6YVD - chains C and D of the 4 polymer chains in the assembly; structure by electron microscopy, 7.60 A resolution (low resolution: residue-level contacts below are approximate; hydrogen-bond / salt-bridge calls are withheld).

# Chain C
Molecule: Structural maintenance of chromosomes protein 2
Organism: Saccharomyces cerevisiae (strain ATCC 204508 / S288c)
Reference sequence: P38989 (SMC2_YEAST); residues 1-1170 here = UniProt positions 1-1170
Sequence (1170 residues; each row starts with the number of its first residue):
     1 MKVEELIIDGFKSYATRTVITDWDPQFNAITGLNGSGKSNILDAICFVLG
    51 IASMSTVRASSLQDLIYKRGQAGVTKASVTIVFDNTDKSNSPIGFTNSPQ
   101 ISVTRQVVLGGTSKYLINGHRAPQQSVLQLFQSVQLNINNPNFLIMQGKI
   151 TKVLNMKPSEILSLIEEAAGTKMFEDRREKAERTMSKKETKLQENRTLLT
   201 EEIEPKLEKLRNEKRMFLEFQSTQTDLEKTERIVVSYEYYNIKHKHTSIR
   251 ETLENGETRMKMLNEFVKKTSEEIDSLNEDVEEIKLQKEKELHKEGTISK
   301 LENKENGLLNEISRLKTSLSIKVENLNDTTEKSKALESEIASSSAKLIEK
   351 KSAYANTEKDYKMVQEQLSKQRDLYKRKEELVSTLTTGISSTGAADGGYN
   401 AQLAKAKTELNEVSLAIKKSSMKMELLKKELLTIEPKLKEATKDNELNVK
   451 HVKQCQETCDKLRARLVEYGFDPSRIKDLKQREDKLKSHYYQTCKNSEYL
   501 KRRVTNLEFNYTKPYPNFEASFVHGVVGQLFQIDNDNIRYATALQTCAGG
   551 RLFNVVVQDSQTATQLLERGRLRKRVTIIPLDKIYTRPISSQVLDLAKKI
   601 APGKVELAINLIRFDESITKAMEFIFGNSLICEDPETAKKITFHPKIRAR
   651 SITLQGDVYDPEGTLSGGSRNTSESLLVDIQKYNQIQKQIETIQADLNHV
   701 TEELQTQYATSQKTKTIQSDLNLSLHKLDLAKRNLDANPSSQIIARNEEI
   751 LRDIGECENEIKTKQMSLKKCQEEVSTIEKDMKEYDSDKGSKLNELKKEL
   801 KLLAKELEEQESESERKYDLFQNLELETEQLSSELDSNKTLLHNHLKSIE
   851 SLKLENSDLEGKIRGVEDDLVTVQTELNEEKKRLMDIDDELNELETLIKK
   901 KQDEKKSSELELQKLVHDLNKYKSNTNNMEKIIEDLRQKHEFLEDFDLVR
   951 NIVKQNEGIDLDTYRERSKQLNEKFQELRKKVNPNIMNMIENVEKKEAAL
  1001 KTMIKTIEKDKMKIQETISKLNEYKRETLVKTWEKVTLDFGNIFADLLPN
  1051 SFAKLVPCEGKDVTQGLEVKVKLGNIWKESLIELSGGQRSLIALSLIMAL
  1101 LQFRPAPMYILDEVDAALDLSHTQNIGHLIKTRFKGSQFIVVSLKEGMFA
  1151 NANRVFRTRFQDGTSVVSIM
Not modelled in the structure: 238-961
Curated features (UniProtKB/Swiss-Prot):
  - binding site (ATP): Gly-32 to Ser-39

# Chain D
Molecule: Structural maintenance of chromosomes protein 4
Organism: Saccharomyces cerevisiae (strain ATCC 204508 / S288c)
Reference sequence: Q12267 (SMC4_YEAST); residue numbers follow UniProt; this construct covers 1-1418
Sequence (1478 residues; each row starts with the number of its first residue):
     1 MSDSPLSKRQKRKAAQEPELSLDQGDAEEESQVENRVNLSENTPEPDLPA
    51 LEASYSKSYTPRKLVLSSGENRYAFSQPTNSTTTSLHVPNLQPPKTSSRG
   101 RDHKSYSQSPPRSPGRSPTRRLELLQLSPVKNSRVELQKIYDSHQSSSKQ
   151 QSRLFINELVLENFKSYAGKQVVGPFHTSFSAVVGPNGSGKSNVIDSMLF
   201 VFGFRANKMRQDRLSDLIHKSEAFPSLQSCSVAVHFQYVIDESSGTSRID
   251 EEKPGLIITRKAFKNNSSKYYINEKESSYTEVTKLLKNEGIDLDHKRFLI
   301 LQGEVENIAQMKPKAEKESDDGLLEYLEDIIGTANYKPLIEERMGQIENL
   351 NEVCLEKENRFEIVDREKNSLESGKETALEFLEKEKQLTLLRSKLFQFKL
   401 LQSNSKLASTLEKISSSNKDLEDERMKFQESLKKVDEIKAQRKEIKDRIS
   451 SCSSKEKTLVLERRELEGTRVSLEERTKNLVSKMEKAEKTLKSTKHSISE
   501 AENMLEELRGQQTEHETEIKDLTQLLEKERSILDDIKLSLKDKTKDISAE
   551 IIRHEKELEPWDLQLQEKESQIQLAESELSLLEETQAKLKKNVETLEEKI
   601 LAKKTHKQELQDLILDLKKKLNSLKDERSQGEKNFTSAHLKLKEMQKVLN
   651 AHRQRAMEARSSLSKAQNKSKVLTALSRLQKSGRINGFHGRLGDLGAIDD
   701 SFDIAISTACPRLDDVVVDTVECAQHCIDYLRKNKLGYARFILLDRLRQF
   751 NLQPISTPENVPRLFDLVKPKNPKFSNAFYSVLRDTLVAQNLKQANNVAY
   801 GKKRFRVVTVDGKLIDISGTMSGGGNHVAKGLMKLGTNQSDKVDDYTPEE
   851 VDKIERELSERENNFRVASDTVHEMEEELKKLRDHEPDLESQISKAEMEA
   901 DSLASELTLAEQQVKEAEMAYVKAVSDKAQLNVVMKNLERLRGEYNDLQS
   951 ETKTKKEKIKGLQDEIMKIGGIKLQMQNSKVESVCQKLDILVAKLKKVKS
  1001 ASKKSGGDVVKFQKLLQNSERDVELSSNELKVIEEQLKHTKLALAENDTN
  1051 MTETLNLKVELKEQSEQLKEQMEDMEESINEFKSIEIEMKNKLEKLNSLL
  1101 TYIKSEITQQEKGLNELSIRDVTHTLGMLDDNKMDSVKEDVKNNQELDQE
  1151 YRSCETQDESEIKDDETSCDNYHPMNVDETSDEVSRGIPRLSEDELRELD
  1201 VELIESKINELSYYVEETNVDIGVLEEYARRLAEFKRRKLDLNNAVQKRD
  1251 EVKEQLGILKKKRFDEFMAGFNIISMTLKEMYQMITMGGNAELELVDSLD
  1301 PFSEGVTFSVMPPKKSWRNITNLSGGEKTLSSLALVFALHKYKPTPLYVM
  1351 DEIDAALDFRNVSIVANYIKERTKNAQFIVISLRNNMFELAQQLVGVYKR
  1401 DNRTKSTTIKNIDILNRTRIPGLINGATGWSHPQFEKAGGGSGGGSGGGS
  1451 WSHPQFEKGGGSGGGSGGGSWSHPQFEK
Not modelled in the structure: 1-149, 372-1223, 1416-1478
Construct notes: conflict Ala-14 (Ser in Q12267), Glu-30 (Asp in Q12267), Ser-143 (Arg in Q12267), Arg-425 (Lys in Q12267), Asp-546 (Asn in Q12267), Ala-697 (Val in Q12267), Ile-704 (Val in Q12267), Asn-1028 (Asp in Q12267), Thr-1052 (Asn in Q12267), Asp-1165 (Ala in Q12267), Val-1177 (Ile in Q12267); expression tag (1419-1478)
Curated features (UniProtKB/Swiss-Prot):
  - binding site (ATP): Gly-185 to Ser-192
  - modified residue: Ser-2 (N-acetylserine), Thr-43 (Phosphothreonine), Ser-113 (Phosphoserine)

# Chain C / chain D interface
Contacting residue pairs (8):
  Ser-39(C) / Ser-1324(D)
  Ser-1085(C) / Gly-188(D)
  Gly-1086(C) / Ser-192(D)
  Gly-1087(C) / Asn-187(D)
  Gly-1087(C) / Gly-188(D)
  Gln-1088(C) / Asn-187(D)
  Gln-1088(C) / Gly-188(D)
  Ala-1116(C) / Ala-1355(D)
Also at the interface, not in a pair above, chain C (9 interface residues in all): Ser-36, Leu-1091, Ala-1117
Also at the interface, not in a pair above, chain D (9 interface residues in all): Ser-189, Gly-190, Asn-193, Leu-1383

# Summary
Chain C and chain D each contribute 9 residues to their interface. UniProt lists 8 ATP-binding residues on
chain C; 8 ATP-binding residues on chain D.
Here chain C is Structural maintenance of chromosomes protein 2 and chain D is Structural maintenance of
chromosomes protein 4, both from Saccharomyces cerevisiae (strain ATCC 204508 / S288c). Entry 6YVD (Head
segment of the S.cerevisiae condensin holocomplex in presence of ATP) was determined by electron microscopy,
deposited together with 6YVU and 6YVV.
